6YW6 - chains A and F of the 7 polymer chains in the assembly; structure by electron microscopy, 4.20 A resolution (low resolution: residue-level contacts below are approximate; hydrogen-bond / salt-bridge calls are withheld).

== Chain A ==
Protein: Actin-related protein 3
Organism: Homo sapiens
UniProt: P61158 (ARP3_HUMAN); residues 1-418 here = UniProt positions 1-418
Chain sequence (418 residues; each row starts with the number of its first residue):
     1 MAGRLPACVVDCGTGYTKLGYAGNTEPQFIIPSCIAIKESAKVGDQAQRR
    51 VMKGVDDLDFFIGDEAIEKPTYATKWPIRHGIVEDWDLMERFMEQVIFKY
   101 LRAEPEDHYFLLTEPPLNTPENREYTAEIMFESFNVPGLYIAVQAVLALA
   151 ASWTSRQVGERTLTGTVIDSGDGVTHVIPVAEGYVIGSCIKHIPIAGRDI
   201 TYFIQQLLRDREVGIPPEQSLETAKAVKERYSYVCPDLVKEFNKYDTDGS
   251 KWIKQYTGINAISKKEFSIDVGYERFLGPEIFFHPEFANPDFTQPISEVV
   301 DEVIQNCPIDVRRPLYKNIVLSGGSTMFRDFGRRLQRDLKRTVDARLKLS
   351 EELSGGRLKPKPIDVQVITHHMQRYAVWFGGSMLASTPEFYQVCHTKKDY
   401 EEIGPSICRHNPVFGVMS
Disordered / not traced: 1-2, 40-50, 355-358, 414-418
Small-molecule neighbours: ATP (adenosine-5'-triphosphate): Gly13, Thr14, Gly15, Tyr16, Lys18, Gln144, Asp169, Ser170, Gly171, Asp172, Lys225, Lys228, Glu229, Gly323, Gly324, Ser325, Met327, Phe328, Arg374, Tyr375, Val377
UniProt features mapped onto this chain:
  - modified residue: Ala2 (N-acetylalanine), Lys240 (N6-acetyllysine), Lys244 (N6-acetyllysine), Lys251 (N6-acetyllysine), Lys254 (N6-acetyllysine)

== Chain F ==
Protein: Actin-related protein 2/3 complex subunit 4
Organism: Homo sapiens
UniProt: P59998 (ARPC4_HUMAN); numbering as in UniProt (aligned over 1-168)
Chain sequence (168 residues; numbered 1 to 168; the number before each row is that of its first residue):
     1 MTATLRPYLSAVRATLQAALCLENFSSQVVERHNKPEVEVRSSKELLLQP
    51 VTISRNEKEKVLIEGSINSVRVSIAVKQADEIEKILCHKFMRFMMMRAEN
   101 FFILRRKPVEGYDISFLITNFHTEQMYKHKLVDFVIHFMEEIDKEISEMK
   151 LSVNARARIVAEEFLKNF
Disordered / not traced: 1-3
UniProt features mapped onto this chain:
  - modified residue: Thr2 (N-acetylthreonine)
  - natural variant: Arg158 (R158C: In DEVLO)

== How chain A and chain F interact ==
Residue-residue contacts (11; chain A residue first):
  Gly54(A) - Ile159(F)
  Val55(A) - Ile159(F)
  Glu121(A) - Glu99(F)
  Glu124(A) - Met96(F)
  Tyr125(A) - Arg97(F)
  Glu128(A) - Phe93(F)
  Glu128(A) - Met96(F)
  Glu128(A) - Arg97(F)
  Glu132(A) - Arg92(F)
  Pro405(A) - Met96(F)
  Arg409(A) - Glu99(F)
Also at the interface, not in a pair above, chain A (13 interface residues in all): Lys53, Leu58, Tyr400, Glu401
Also at the interface, not in a pair above, chain F (9 interface residues in all): Lys89, Asn100, Arg156

== Summary ==
13 residues of chain A and 9 residues of chain F are in contact. Ligands of chain A: ATP.
Chain A is Actin-related protein 3 and chain F is Actin-related protein 2/3 complex subunit 4, both from Homo
sapiens; the structure, Cryo-EM structure of the ARP2/3 1B5CL isoform complex, was determined by electron
microscopy.
